Entry 5BRK (X-ray diffraction, 2.30 A resolution); this record covers chains A and B.

Chain A:
Protein: MOB kinase activator 1A
From: Homo sapiens
UniProt: Q9H8S9 (MOB1A_HUMAN); numbering as in UniProt (aligned over 1-216)
Amino-acid sequence (217 residues; row label = number of the first residue in the row; numbering starts at 0):
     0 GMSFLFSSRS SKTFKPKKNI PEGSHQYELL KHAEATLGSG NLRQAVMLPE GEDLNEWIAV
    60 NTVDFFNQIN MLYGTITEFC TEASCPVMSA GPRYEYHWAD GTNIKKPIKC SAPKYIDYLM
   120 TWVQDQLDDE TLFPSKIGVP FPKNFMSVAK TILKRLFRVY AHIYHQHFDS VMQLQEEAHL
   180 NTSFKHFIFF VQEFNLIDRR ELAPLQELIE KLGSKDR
Not modelled in the structure: 0-9, 22-26, 102-105, 213-216
Modified residues: Thr12, Thr35 (phosphothreonine; TPO); Mse46, Mse70, Mse119, Mse145, Mse171 (selenomethionine; parent Met)
Construct notes: expression tag (0)
Ion coordination: Zn2+: Cys79, Cys84, His161, His166
Swiss-Prot annotation at these positions:
  - binding site (Zn(2+)): Cys79, Cys84, His161, His166
  - modified residue: Ser2 (N-acetylserine), Thr12 (Phosphothreonine), Thr35 (Phosphothreonine), Thr74 (Phosphothreonine), Thr181 (Phosphothreonine)
From the paper describing this entry:
  - Zn2+ coordination: Cys79, Cys84, His161, His166
  - post-translational modification sites: Thr12, Thr35
  - conformationally variable residues (loop rearrangement, order/disorder transition): Ser10 to Glu51
  - contacts within the chain: Thr35-Ser38 (hydrogen bond), Thr35-Lys184

Chain B:
Protein: Serine/threonine-protein kinase LATS1
From: Homo sapiens
Notes: EC 2.7.11.1
UniProt: O95835 (LATS1_HUMAN); residues 602-704 here = UniProt positions 602-704
Amino-acid sequence (111 residues; row label = number of the first residue in the row):
   594 MHHHHHHGSG DKEKKQITTS PITVRKNKKD EERRESRIQS YSPQAFKFFM EQHVENVLKS
   654 HQQRLHRKKQ LENEMMRVGL SQDAQDQMRK MLCQKESNYI RLKRAKMDKS M
Not modelled in the structure: 594-634, 699-704
Construct notes: initiating methionine (594); expression tag (595-601)
Swiss-Prot annotation at these positions:
  - modified residue (Phosphoserine): Ser613, Ser674
  - natural variant: Met669 (M669I: In a lung adenocarcinoma sample)
From the paper describing this entry:
  - contacts within the chain: Arg660-Glu689
  - mutagenesis - R660A: decreased binding to MOB kinase activator 1A (chain A)

Interface between chain A and chain B:
Contacting residue pairs (57):
  Leu36(A) - Met643(B)
  Leu36(A) - Glu644(B)
  Gly37(A) - Val647(B)
  Gly37(A) - Leu651(B)
  Ser38(A) - Leu651(B)
  Ala44(A) - Val650(B)  hydrophobic
  Pro48(A) - Arg657(B)
  Glu49(A) - Lys661(B)  salt bridge
  Glu49(A) - Cys686(B)
  Gly50(A) - Cys686(B)
  Glu51(A) - Arg657(B)  salt bridge
  Glu51(A) - Ser690(B)  hydrogen bond
  Glu51(A) - Ile693(B)
  Asp52(A) - Ser690(B)
  Glu55(A) - Ser690(B)
  Glu55(A) - Ile693(B)
  Glu55(A) - Arg694(B)  salt bridge
  Glu55(A) - Arg697(B)  salt bridge
  Ala58(A) - Arg697(B)
  Val59(A) - Ile693(B)
  Val59(A) - Arg697(B)
  Val62(A) - Arg697(B)
  Asp63(A) - Phe642(B)
  Asp63(A) - His646(B)  salt bridge
  Gln67(A) - Phe639(B)
  Gln67(A) - Phe642(B)
  Gln67(A) - Met643(B)
  Gln67(A) - His646(B)  hydrogen bond
  Mse70(A) - Phe639(B)  hydrophobic
  Mse70(A) - Phe642(B)  hydrophobic
  Leu71(A) - Phe639(B)
  Thr74(A) - Pro636(B)
  Thr74(A) - Phe639(B)
  Phe132(A) - Arg697(B)  hydrogen bond (backbone-side chain)
  Pro133(A) - Arg694(B)
  Pro133(A) - Arg697(B)  hydrogen bond (backbone-side chain)
  Ser134(A) - Arg694(B)
  Ser134(A) - Ala698(B)
  Lys135(A) - Arg694(B)  hydrogen bond (backbone-side chain)
  Ile136(A) - Asn691(B)
  Ile136(A) - Leu695(B)  hydrophobic
  Val138(A) - Arg694(B)  hydrogen bond (backbone-side chain)
  Phe140(A) - Arg694(B)
  Phe140(A) - Arg697(B)
  Leu173(A) - Lys640(B)  hydrogen bond (backbone-side chain)
  Gln174(A) - Lys640(B)
  Glu175(A) - Pro636(B)
  Glu175(A) - Phe639(B)
  Glu175(A) - Lys640(B)
  His178(A) - Phe639(B)
  His178(A) - Lys640(B)
  His178(A) - Met643(B)
  His178(A) - Glu644(B)  salt bridge
  Thr181(A) - Met643(B)
  Thr181(A) - Val647(B)
  Ser182(A) - Met643(B)
  His185(A) - His646(B)
Also at the interface, not in a pair above, chain A (37 interface residues in all): Gly39, Gln43, Trp56, Gly137, Leu179
Also at the interface, not in a pair above, chain B (23 interface residues in all): Ala638, His654, Glu689
The authors on this interface:
  - residue pairs: Glu55(A)-Arg697(B)
  - interface residues, chain A: Thr35(A), Leu36(A)
  - hot spots on chain B (mutagenesis) - R694A: abolished binding to MOB kinase activator 1A (chain A)

Overview:
The interface between chain A and chain B involves 37 residues on one side and 23 on the other; the contacts
include 7 hydrogen bonds and 6 salt bridges. Polar pairs include Glu49(A)-Lys661(B), Glu51(A)-Arg657(B) and
Glu55(A)-Arg694(B). The authors report a contact between Glu55(A) and Arg697(B). The paper reports that R660A
of chain B reduces binding to MOB kinase activator 1A (chain A); interface residues Thr35(A) and Leu36(A).
Here chain A is MOB kinase activator 1A and chain B is Serine/threonine-protein kinase LATS1, both from Homo
sapiens. Entry 5BRK (pMob1-Lats1 complex) was determined by X-ray diffraction (same publication as 5BRM).
